Entry 6J51 (electron microscopy, 4.20 A resolution (low resolution: residue-level contacts below are approximate; hydrogen-bond / salt-bridge calls are withheld)); this record covers chains N and c of the 28 polymer chains in the assembly.

== Chain N ==
Molecule: 198-nt DNA strand
Sequence (198 nucleotides; each row starts with the number of its first residue; numbers below 1 keep their minus sign (DG-125 is residue -125)):
  -125 GCTTACGTCA GTCTGGCCAT CTTTGTGTTT GGTGTGTTTG GGTGGTGGCC GTTTTCGTTG
   -65 TTTTTTTCTG TCTCGTGCCT GGTGTCTTGG GTGTAATCCC CTTGGCGGTT AAAACGCGGG
    -5 GGACAGCGCG TACGTGCGTT TAAGCGGTGC TAGAGCTGTC TACGACCAAT TGAGCGGCCT
    55 CGGCACCGGG ATTCTGAT
Disordered / not traced: -125 to -55, -36 to -32

== Chain c ==
Name: Histone H2A type 1-B/E
Organism: Homo sapiens
UniProt: P04908 (H2A1B_HUMAN); residues 0-129 here correspond to UniProt positions 1-130 (UniProt number = residue number + 1)
Amino-acid sequence (133 residues; each row starts with the number of its first residue; numbers below 1 keep their minus sign (Gly-3 is residue -3)):
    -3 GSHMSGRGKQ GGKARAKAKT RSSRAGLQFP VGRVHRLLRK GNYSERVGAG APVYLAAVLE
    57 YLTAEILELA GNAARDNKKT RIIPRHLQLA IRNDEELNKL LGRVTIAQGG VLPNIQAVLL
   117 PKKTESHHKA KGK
Disordered / not traced: -3 to 15, 119-129
Construct notes: expression tag (-3 to -1)
UniProt features mapped onto this chain:
  - modified residue: Ser1 (N-acetylserine), Arg3 (Citrulline), Lys5 (N6-(2-hydroxyisobutyryl)lysine), Lys9 (N6-(2-hydroxyisobutyryl)lysine), Lys13 (N6-(beta-hydroxybutyryl)lysine), Lys36 (N6-(2-hydroxyisobutyryl)lysine), Lys74 (N6-(2-hydroxyisobutyryl)lysine), Lys75 (N6-(2-hydroxyisobutyryl)lysine), Lys95 (N6-(2-hydroxyisobutyryl)lysine), Gln104 (N5-methylglutamine), Lys118 (N6-(2-hydroxyisobutyryl)lysine), Lys119 (N6-crotonyllysine), Thr120 (Phosphothreonine), Lys125 (N6-crotonyllysine)
  - cross-link (Glycyl lysine isopeptide (Lys-Gly)): Lys13 (interchain with G-Cter in ubiquitin), Lys15 (interchain with G-Cter in ubiquitin), Lys119 (interchain with G-Cter in ubiquitin)

== How chain N and chain c interact ==
Pairs across the interface - 11 pairs, chain N then chain c:
  DG38(N) - Arg42(c)
  DG38(N) - Val43(c)
  DG38(N) - Gly44(c)
  DG38(N) - Ala45(c)
  DA39(N) - Arg42(c)
  DA39(N) - Val43(c)
  DC49(N) - Arg29(c)
  DG57(N) - Thr76(c)
  DG57(N) - Arg77(c)
  DC58(N) - Thr76(c)
  DC58(N) - Arg77(c)
Also at the interface, not in a pair above, chain N (6 interface residues in all): DG48
Also at the interface, not in a pair above, chain c (8 interface residues in all): Arg35

== In short ==
Chain N and chain c form an interface of 6 and 8 residues respectively.
Chain N is a 198-nt DNA strand and chain c is Histone H2A type 1-B/E (Homo sapiens); the structure, RNA
polymerase II elongation complex bound with Spt4/5 and foreign DNA, stalled at SHL(-1) of the ..., was
determined by electron microscopy together with 6IR9, 6J4W, 6J4X, 6J4Y, 6J4Z and 6J50 from the same study.
